PDB entry 5TML | X-ray diffraction, 2.25 A resolution | chains A and B of the 4 polymer chains in the assembly

== Chain A (and B) ==
Name: Estrogen receptor
Organism: Homo sapiens
Notes: fragment: ligand-binding domain; chain B of this document is another copy of the same molecule, construct and numbering; everything in this record applies to it too
UniProtKB: P03372 (ESR1_HUMAN), isoform P03372-3; residues 298-554 here correspond to UniProt positions 125-381 (UniProt number = residue number - 173)
Sequence (257 residues; each row starts with the number of its first residue):
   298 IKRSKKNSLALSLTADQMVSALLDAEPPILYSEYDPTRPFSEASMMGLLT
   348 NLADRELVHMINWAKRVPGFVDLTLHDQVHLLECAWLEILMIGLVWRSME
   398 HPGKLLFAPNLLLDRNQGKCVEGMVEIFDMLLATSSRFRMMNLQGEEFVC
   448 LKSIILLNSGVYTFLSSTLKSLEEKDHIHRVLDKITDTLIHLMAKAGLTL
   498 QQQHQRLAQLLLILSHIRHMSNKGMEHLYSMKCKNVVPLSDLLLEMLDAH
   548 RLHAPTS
Unresolved in the structure: 298-302, 462-471, 532-535, 552-554 (chain B: 298-304, 533-535, 549-554)
Differences from the reference sequence: engineered mutation S537 (Tyr364 in P03372)
Residues lining bound ligands: 7E1 (6-{4-[(1S,4S,6R)-6-[(3-chlorophenoxy)sulfonyl]-3-(4-hydroxyphenyl)-7-oxabicyclo[2.2.1]hept-2-en-2-yl]phenyl}hex-5-enoic acid): M343, L346, T347, A350, E353, W383, L384, L387, M388, L391, R394, F404, V418, E419, G420, M421, I424, F425, L428, G521, H524, L525, M528, L536, L540

== How chain A and chain B interact ==
Contacting residue pairs - 55 pairs, chain A then chain B:
  R434(A) - Y459(B)  hydrogen bond
  R434(A) - H476(B)
  I451(A) - L509(B)  hydrophobic
  N455(A) - L509(B)  hydrogen bond (side chain-backbone)
  N455(A) - H513(B)  hydrogen bond (backbone-side chain)
  V458(A) - H513(B)
  Y459(A) - A430(B)
  Y459(A) - R434(B)  hydrogen bond
  Y459(A) - I510(B)
  Y459(A) - H513(B)
  H476(A) - R434(B)  hydrogen bond
  D480(A) - Q506(B)  hydrogen bond
  T483(A) - H501(B)
  T483(A) - A505(B)
  D484(A) - Q498(B)
  D484(A) - Q502(B)  hydrogen bond
  I487(A) - H501(B)
  Q498(A) - D484(B)  hydrogen bond
  H501(A) - T483(B)
  H501(A) - D484(B)  salt bridge
  H501(A) - I487(B)
  H501(A) - H501(B)
  H501(A) - L504(B)
  Q502(A) - D480(B)
  Q502(A) - D484(B)  hydrogen bond
  L504(A) - H501(B)
  A505(A) - T483(B)
  A505(A) - L508(B)  hydrophobic
  Q506(A) - D480(B)  hydrogen bond
  L508(A) - A505(B)  hydrophobic
  L509(A) - I451(B)  hydrophobic
  L509(A) - N455(B)
  I510(A) - Y459(B)
  S512(A) - R515(B)  hydrogen bond
  H513(A) - N455(B)  hydrogen bond (side chain-backbone)
  H513(A) - S456(B)
  H513(A) - V458(B)
  H513(A) - Y459(B)
  H513(A) - R515(B)
  R515(A) - S512(B)  hydrogen bond
  R515(A) - H513(B)
  R515(A) - H516(B)
  H516(A) - R515(B)
  H516(A) - N519(B)  hydrogen bond
  N519(A) - H516(B)  hydrogen bond
  N519(A) - N519(B)  hydrogen bond
  K520(A) - H547(B)
  E523(A) - E523(B)
  E523(A) - Y526(B)  hydrogen bond
  Y526(A) - K520(B)
  Y526(A) - E523(B)  hydrogen bond
  H550(A) - E423(B)
  H550(A) - H524(B)  hydrogen bond (backbone-side chain)
  A551(A) - E523(B)
  A551(A) - H524(B)
Also at the interface, not in a pair above, chain A (36 interface residues in all): M427, A430, S456, T460, L479, L497, L511
Also at the interface, not in a pair above, chain B (38 interface residues in all): M427, G457, T460, L479, L497, L511

== In short ==
The interface between chain A and chain B involves 36 residues on one side and 38 on the other, with 19
hydrogen bonds and 1 salt bridge. Among the polar pairs are H501(A)-D484(B), R434(A)-Y459(B) and
N455(A)-L509(B). Chain A binds compound 7E1.
Chain A and chain B are both Estrogen receptor (Homo sapiens); the structure, Crystal Structure of the
ER-alpha Ligand-binding Domain (Y537S) in Complex with the OBHS-ASC compound,
(E)-6-(4-((1R,4S,6R)-6-((3-chlorophenoxy)sulfonyl)-3-(4-hydroxyphenyl)-7-oxabicyclo[2.2.1]hept-2-en-2-yl)phenyl)hex-5-enoic
acid, was determined by X-ray diffraction (same publication as 5KR9, 5KRA, 5KRC, 5KRF, 5KRH, 5KRI and 43
further entries).
